Entry 5JJ1 (X-ray diffraction, 3.30 A resolution); this record covers chains C and D of the 12 polymer chains in the assembly.

[Chain C (and D)]
Molecule: Portal protein
Source organism: Enterobacteria phage P22
Notes: chain D of this document is another copy of the same molecule, construct and numbering; everything in this record applies to it too
Reference sequence: P26744 (PORTL_BPP22); residue numbers follow UniProt; this construct covers 1-602
Amino-acid sequence (610 residues; each row starts with the number of its first residue):
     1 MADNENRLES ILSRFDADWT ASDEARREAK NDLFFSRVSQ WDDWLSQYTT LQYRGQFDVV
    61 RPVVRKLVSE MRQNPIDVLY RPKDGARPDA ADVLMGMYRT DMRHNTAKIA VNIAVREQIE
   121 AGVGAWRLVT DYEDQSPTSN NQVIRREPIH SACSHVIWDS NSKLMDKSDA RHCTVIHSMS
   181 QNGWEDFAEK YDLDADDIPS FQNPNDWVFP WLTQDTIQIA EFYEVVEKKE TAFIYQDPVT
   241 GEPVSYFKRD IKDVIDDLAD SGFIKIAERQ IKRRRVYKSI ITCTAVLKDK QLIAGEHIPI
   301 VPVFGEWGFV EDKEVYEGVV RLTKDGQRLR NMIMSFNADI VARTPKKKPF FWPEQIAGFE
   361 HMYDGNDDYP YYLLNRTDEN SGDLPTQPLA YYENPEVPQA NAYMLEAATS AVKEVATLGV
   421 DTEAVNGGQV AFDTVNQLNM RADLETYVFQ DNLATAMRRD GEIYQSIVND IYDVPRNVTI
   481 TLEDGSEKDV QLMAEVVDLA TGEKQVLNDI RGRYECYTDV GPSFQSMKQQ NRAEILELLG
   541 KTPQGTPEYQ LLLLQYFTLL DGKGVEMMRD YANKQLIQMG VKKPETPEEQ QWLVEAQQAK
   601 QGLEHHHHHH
Unresolved in the structure: 1-8, 594-610
Differences from the reference sequence: expression tag (603-610)
UniProt features mapped onto this chain:
  - mutagenesis: Val64 (V64A/T/M: Overpackaging), Val303 (V303A/T/M/Y: Overpackaging)

[Chain C / chain D interface]
Contacting residue pairs (106; chain C residue first):
  Asp23(C) - Leu212(D)
  Ser46(C) - Tyr53(D)  hydrogen bond
  Gln47(C) - Tyr53(D)
  Arg81(C) - Gly562(D)
  Pro82(C) - Lys563(D)
  Lys83(C) - Thr100(D)
  Lys83(C) - Arg103(D)
  Asp84(C) - Val93(D)
  Ala91(C) - Lys563(D)  hydrogen bond (backbone-side chain)
  Asp92(C) - Lys563(D)  salt bridge
  Met95(C) - Lys563(D)
  Ser160(C) - Asn182(D)
  Asn161(C) - Asn182(D)
  Lys163(C) - His150(D)
  Lys248(C) - Glu189(D)  salt bridge
  Lys248(C) - Lys190(D)
  Arg249(C) - Glu189(D)  salt bridge
  Ile251(C) - Leu292(D)
  Lys252(C) - Leu453(D)
  Asp253(C) - Leu292(D)
  Asp253(C) - Asn452(D)
  Asp253(C) - Leu453(D)
  Trp307(C) - Ile113(D)
  Gly308(C) - Arg116(D)  hydrogen bond (backbone-side chain)
  Gly308(C) - His150(D)
  Gly308(C) - Ser151(D)
  Phe309(C) - Arg116(D)
  Phe309(C) - His150(D)  hydrogen bond (backbone-side chain)
  Phe309(C) - Ser151(D)  hydrogen bond (backbone-side chain)
  Val310(C) - His150(D)
  Glu311(C) - His150(D)  hydrogen bond (backbone-side chain)
  Asp312(C) - Met179(D)
  Asp312(C) - Gln181(D)
  Glu317(C) - Gln40(D)
  Glu317(C) - Trp41(D)
  Val319(C) - Arg61(D)
  Val319(C) - Arg65(D)
  Arg321(C) - Trp41(D)
  Arg321(C) - Gln56(D)  hydrogen bond (backbone-side chain)
  Leu322(C) - Phe57(D)
  Leu322(C) - Asp58(D)
  Thr323(C) - Gln56(D)  hydrogen bond
  Lys324(C) - Gln56(D)
  Lys324(C) - Phe57(D)  hydrogen bond (side chain-backbone)
  Asp325(C) - Met334(D)
  Met332(C) - Val341(D)  hydrophobic
  Phe336(C) - Ile340(D)  hydrophobic
  Phe336(C) - Lys347(D)
  Ile340(C) - Lys347(D)
  Lys346(C) - Tyr363(D)  hydrogen bond
  Lys346(C) - Tyr371(D)
  Phe350(C) - Tyr371(D)
  Pro353(C) - Leu374(D)
  Glu354(C) - Leu374(D)
  Ile356(C) - Tyr372(D)  hydrophobic
  Tyr363(C) - Tyr369(D)  hydrogen bond
  Leu384(C) - Asp383(D)
  Pro385(C) - Pro385(D)
  Gln387(C) - Pro385(D)
  Gln387(C) - Gln387(D)  hydrogen bond
  Leu389(C) - Gln387(D)
  Asn394(C) - Tyr391(D)  hydrogen bond
  Glu396(C) - Glu393(D)
  Gln399(C) - Pro395(D)
  Gln399(C) - Val397(D)
  Gln399(C) - Pro398(D)
  Gln399(C) - Gln399(D)  hydrogen bond (backbone-side chain)
  Ala400(C) - Pro398(D)  hydrophobic
  Tyr403(C) - Pro398(D)
  Tyr403(C) - Asn401(D)  hydrogen bond (side chain-backbone)
  Tyr403(C) - Ala402(D)  hydrogen bond (side chain-backbone)
  Tyr403(C) - Leu405(D)
  Met404(C) - Asn337(D)
  Glu406(C) - Leu405(D)
  Glu406(C) - Glu406(D)
  Ala407(C) - Arg330(D)
  Val430(C) - Arg65(D)
  Ala431(C) - Arg65(D)
  Phe432(C) - Arg65(D)
  Thr434(C) - Arg72(D)
  Thr434(C) - Ile109(D)
  Val435(C) - Asn112(D)
  Leu438(C) - Thr106(D)
  Arg441(C) - Asn105(D)  hydrogen bond
  Arg441(C) - Thr106(D)  hydrogen bond
  Leu444(C) - Arg103(D)
  Leu444(C) - Asn105(D)
  Asp509(C) - Gln135(D)
  Arg511(C) - Asn140(D)
  Tyr517(C) - Arg103(D)
  Thr518(C) - Met102(D)
  Thr518(C) - Asn105(D)  hydrogen bond
  Lys541(C) - Arg532(D)  hydrogen bond (backbone-side chain)
  Lys541(C) - Glu534(D)
  Lys541(C) - Ile535(D)
  Thr542(C) - Arg532(D)
  Thr542(C) - Tyr556(D)  hydrogen bond
  Pro543(C) - Arg532(D)
  Pro547(C) - Tyr549(D)
  Gln555(C) - Met567(D)
  Gly580(C) - Asp570(D)
  Gly580(C) - Tyr571(D)
  Val581(C) - Tyr571(D)  hydrophobic
  Lys582(C) - Glu566(D)
  Lys582(C) - Met567(D)
  Lys583(C) - Asp570(D)  salt bridge
Interface residues without a listed pair, chain C (89 interface residues in all): Trp19, Thr20, Met165, Glu227, Phe247, Gly318, Leu329, Ser335, Arg343, Tyr392, Pro395, Leu418, Val520, Lys528, Glu548, Arg569
Interface residues without a listed pair, chain D (80 interface residues in all): Leu33, Lys108, Trp184, Glu185, Tyr191, Thr213, Ala294, Leu384, Thr386, Pro388, Thr558, Gly564, Val565

[Overview]
89 residues of chain C and 80 residues of chain D are in contact; the contacts include 21 hydrogen bonds and 4
salt bridges. Polar pairs include Asp92(C)-Lys563(D), Lys248(C)-Glu189(D) and Arg249(C)-Glu189(D). From
UniProt: 2 mutagenesis sites on chain C.
Both chains are Portal protein (Enterobacteria phage P22). Entry 5JJ1 (Structure of the Immature Procapsid
Conformation of P22 Portal Protein) was determined by X-ray diffraction, deposited together with 5JJ3.
